3FHP - chains B and D of the 4 polymer chains in the assembly; structure by neutron diffraction, 2.00 A resolution.

# Chain B (and D)
Molecule: Insulin
From: Sus scrofa
Notes: chain D of this document is another copy of the same molecule, construct and numbering; everything in this record applies to it too
UniProt: P01315 (INS_PIG); residues 1-30 here correspond to UniProt positions 25-54 (UniProt number = residue number + 24)
Sequence (30 residues; numbered 1 to 30; the number before each row is that of its first residue):
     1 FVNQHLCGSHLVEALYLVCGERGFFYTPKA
Ion coordination: Zn2+ near His10 (its only coordinating residue here)

# Chain B / chain D interface
Residue-residue contacts (24):
  Gly8(B) with Tyr16(D)
  Ser9(B) with Glu13(D); Tyr16(D)
  Val12(B) with Tyr16(D), hydrophobic
  Glu13(B) with Ser9(D); Glu13(D)
  Tyr16(B) with Gly8(D); Ser9(D); Tyr26(D)
  Glu21(B) with Pro28(D)
  Gly23(B) with Tyr26(D); Pro28(D)
  Phe24(B) with Phe24(D), hydrophobic; Phe25(D); Tyr26(D), hydrogen bond (backbone-backbone)
  Phe25(B) with Phe24(D); Phe25(D), hydrophobic
  Tyr26(B) with Tyr16(D); Gly20(D); Gly23(D); Phe24(D), hydrogen bond (backbone-backbone)
  Pro28(B) with Gly20(D); Glu21(D); Gly23(D)
Other interface residues (no listed pair), chain B (12 interface residues in all): Gly20
Other interface residues (no listed pair), chain D (12 interface residues in all): Val12

# Summary
The chain B/chain D interface involves 12 residues from each chain; the contacts include 2 hydrogen bonds. The
hydrogen-bonded pair Phe24(B)-Tyr26(D) is a backbone contact.
Chain B and chain D are both Insulin (Sus scrofa); the structure, A neutron crystallographic analysis of a
porcine 2Zn insulin at 2.0 A resolution, was determined by neutron diffraction.
